PDB entry 4OVM | X-ray diffraction, 2.72 A resolution | chains A and B

Chain A (and B):
Protein: uncharacterized protein SgcJ
Organism: Streptomyces carzinostaticus subsp. neocarzinostaticus
Notes: chain B of this document is another copy of the same molecule, construct and numbering; everything in this record applies to it too
UniProt: Q84HC7 (Q84HC7_STRCZ); residue numbers follow UniProt; this construct covers 1-144
Sequence (144 residues; numbered 1 to 144; the number before each row is that of its first residue):
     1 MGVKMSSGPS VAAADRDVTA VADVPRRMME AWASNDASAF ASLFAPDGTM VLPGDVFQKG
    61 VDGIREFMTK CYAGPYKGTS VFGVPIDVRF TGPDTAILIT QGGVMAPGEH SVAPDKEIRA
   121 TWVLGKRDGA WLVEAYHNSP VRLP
Unresolved in the structure: 1-15, 144 (chain B: 1-16, 143-144)
Modified residues: Mse1, Mse5 (selenomethionine); Mse28, Mse29, Mse50, Mse68, Mse105 (selenomethionine; parent Met)
What the authors report for this chain:
  - catalytic residues: Y76, D115 (proposed by the authors, not directly observed)

Chain A / chain B interface:
Contacting residue pairs (59; chain A residue first):
  D47(A) with R89(B), hydrogen bond (backbone-side chain)
  T49(A) with R89(B); I99(B)
  V51(A) with R119(B); S139(B)
  L52(A) with S139(B)
  P53(A) with P140(B)
  G54(A) with P140(B), hydrogen bond (backbone-backbone); V141(B)
  D55(A) with R119(B), salt bridge; V141(B), hydrogen bond (backbone-backbone)
  V56(A) with R119(B)
  F57(A) with I86(B), hydrophobic; I99(B), hydrophobic
  K59(A) with D87(B); R89(B)
  I86(A) with F57(B), hydrophobic
  D87(A) with F57(B); K59(B), salt bridge
  R89(A) with D47(B), hydrogen bond (side chain-backbone); G48(B); T49(B); K59(B); E134(B), salt bridge
  T91(A) with E134(B)
  T95(A) with T95(B)
  I97(A) with V123(B), hydrophobic; E134(B)
  I99(A) with T49(B); F57(B), hydrophobic
  R119(A) with D55(B), salt bridge; V56(B); H137(B)
  A120(A) with H137(B)
  T121(A) with H137(B), hydrogen bond
  V123(A) with I97(B), hydrophobic; V123(B), hydrophobic
  E134(A) with R89(B), salt bridge; T91(B); I97(B)
  A135(A) with I97(B), hydrophobic
  H137(A) with R119(B), hydrogen bond (side chain-backbone); A120(B); T121(B), hydrogen bond; H137(B), hydrogen bond (side chain-backbone); N138(B); S139(B), hydrogen bond
  N138(A) with H137(B); S139(B)
  S139(A) with V51(B); L52(B); P53(B); H137(B), hydrogen bond; N138(B)
  P140(A) with P53(B); G54(B), hydrogen bond (backbone-backbone)
  V141(A) with G54(B); D55(B), hydrogen bond (backbone-backbone)
  L143(A) with G54(B)
Other interface residues (no listed pair), chain A (31 interface residues in all): G48, Y136
Other interface residues (no listed pair), chain B (30 interface residues in all): A45, A135

Overview:
Chain A and chain B form an interface of 31 and 30 residues respectively, with 12 hydrogen bonds and 5 salt
bridges. Polar contacts include D55(A)-R119(B), D87(A)-K59(B) and R89(A)-E134(B). From the paper: catalytic
residues Y76(A) and D115(A).
Both chains are uncharacterized protein SgcJ (Streptomyces carzinostaticus subsp. neocarzinostaticus). Entry
4OVM (Crystal structure of SgcJ protein from Streptomyces carzinostaticus) was determined by X-ray diffraction
together with 4I4K from the same study.
